PDB entry 6GFW | electron microscopy, 3.70 A resolution | chains C and M of the 9 polymer chains in the assembly

Chain C:
Protein: DNA-directed RNA polymerase subunit beta
Source organism: Escherichia coli K-12
Notes: EC 2.7.7.6
Reference sequence: P0A8V2 (RPOB_ECOLI); residue numbers follow UniProt; this construct covers 1-1342
Chain sequence (1342 residues; numbered 1 to 1342; the number before each row is that of its first residue):
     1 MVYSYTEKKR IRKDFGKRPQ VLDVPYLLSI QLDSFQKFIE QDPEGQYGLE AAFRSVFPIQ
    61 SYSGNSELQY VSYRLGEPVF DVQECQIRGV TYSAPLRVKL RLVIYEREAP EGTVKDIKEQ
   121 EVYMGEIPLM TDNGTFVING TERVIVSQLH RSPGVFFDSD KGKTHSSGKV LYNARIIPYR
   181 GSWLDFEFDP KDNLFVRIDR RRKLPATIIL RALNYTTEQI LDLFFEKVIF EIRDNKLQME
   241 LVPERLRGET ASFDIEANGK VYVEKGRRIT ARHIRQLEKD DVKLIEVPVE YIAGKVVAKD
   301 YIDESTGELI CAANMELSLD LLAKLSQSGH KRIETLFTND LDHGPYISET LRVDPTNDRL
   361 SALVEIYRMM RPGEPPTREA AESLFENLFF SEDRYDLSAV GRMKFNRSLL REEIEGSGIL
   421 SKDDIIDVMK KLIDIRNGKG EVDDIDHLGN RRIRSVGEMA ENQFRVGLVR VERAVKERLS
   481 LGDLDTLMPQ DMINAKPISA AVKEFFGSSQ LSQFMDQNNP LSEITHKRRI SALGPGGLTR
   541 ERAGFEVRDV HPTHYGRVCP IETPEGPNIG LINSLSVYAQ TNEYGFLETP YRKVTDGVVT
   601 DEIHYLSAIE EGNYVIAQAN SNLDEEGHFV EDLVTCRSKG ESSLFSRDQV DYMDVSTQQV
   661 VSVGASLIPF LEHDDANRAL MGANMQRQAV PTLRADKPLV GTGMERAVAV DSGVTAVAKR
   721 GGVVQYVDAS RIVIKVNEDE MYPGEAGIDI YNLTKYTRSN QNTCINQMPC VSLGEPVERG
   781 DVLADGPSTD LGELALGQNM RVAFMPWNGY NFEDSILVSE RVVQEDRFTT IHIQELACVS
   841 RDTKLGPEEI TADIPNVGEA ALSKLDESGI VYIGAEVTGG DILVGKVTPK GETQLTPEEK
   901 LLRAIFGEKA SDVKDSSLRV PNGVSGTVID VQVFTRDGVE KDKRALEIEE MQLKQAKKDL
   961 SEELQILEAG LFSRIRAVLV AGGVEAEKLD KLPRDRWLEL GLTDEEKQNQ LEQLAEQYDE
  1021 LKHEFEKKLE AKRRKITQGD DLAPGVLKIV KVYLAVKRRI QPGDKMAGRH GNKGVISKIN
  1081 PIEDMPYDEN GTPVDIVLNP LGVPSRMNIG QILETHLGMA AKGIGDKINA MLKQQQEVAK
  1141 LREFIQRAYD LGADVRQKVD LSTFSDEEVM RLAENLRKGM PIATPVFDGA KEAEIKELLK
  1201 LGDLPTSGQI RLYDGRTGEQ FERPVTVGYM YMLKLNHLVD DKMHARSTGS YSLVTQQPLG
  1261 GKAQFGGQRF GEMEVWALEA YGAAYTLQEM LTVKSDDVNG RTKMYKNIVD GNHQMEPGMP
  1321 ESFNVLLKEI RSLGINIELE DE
Not modelled in the structure: 1342
From the paper describing this entry:
  - binding site for nifH promoter template DNA: Lys1262, Arg1269

Chain M:
Protein: RNA polymerase sigma-54 factor
Source organism: Klebsiella pneumoniae
Notes: EC 2.7.7.6
Reference sequence: chimeric construct of A0A0J4U551, A0A2A5PML4: residues 1-258 from A0A0J4U551 (A0A0J4U551_KLEPN) positions 1-258 (same numbers); residues 292-397 from A0A0J4U551 (A0A0J4U551_KLEPN) positions 292-397 (same numbers); residues 414-477 from A0A2A5PML4 positions 88-151 (UniProt number = residue number - 326)
Chain sequence (497 residues; row label = number of the first residue in the row; numbers below 1 keep their minus sign (Met-19 is residue -19); X marks 49 residues of unknown identity (built as UNK)):
   -19 MGSSHHHHHH SSGLVPRGSH MKQGLQLRLS QQLAMTPQLQ QAIRLLQLST LELQQELQQA
    41 LESNPLLEQT DLHDEVEAKE VEDRESLDTV DALEQKEMPD ELPLDASWDE IYTAGTPSGN
   101 GVDYQDDELP VYQGETTQTL QDYLMWQVEL TPFTDTDRAI ATSIVDAVDD TGYLTIQIED
   161 IVDSIGDDEI GLEEVEAVLK RIQRFDPVGV AAKDLRDCLL IQLSQFAKET PWLEEARLII
   221 SDHLDLLANH DFRTLMRVTR LKEEVLKEAV NLIQSLDPXX XXXXXXXXXX XXXXXXXXXX
   281 XXXXXXXXXX XDSIPRLKIN QQYAAMGNSA RNDADGQFIR SNLQEARWLI KSLESANDTL
   341 LRVSRCIVEQ QQAFFEQGEE YMKPMVLADI AQAVEMHEST ISRVTTQKYL HSPRGIFXXX
   401 XXXXXXXXXX XXXEASSTAI RALVKKLIAA ENPAKPLSDS KLTSMLSEQG IMVARRTVAK
   461 YRESLSIPPS NQRKQLV
Not modelled in the structure: -19 to 103, 258, 292, 397, 414, 474-477
Construct notes: initiating methionine (-19); expression tag (-18 to 0); engineered mutation Ala336 (Arg in A0A0J4U551)

Interface between chain C and chain M:
Pairs across the interface (19; chain C residue first):
  Pro372(C) - Gln317(M)
  Gly373(C) - Ile319(M)
  Thr843(C) - Ile396(M)
  Lys844(C) - Tyr389(M)
  Glu898(C) - Leu154(M)
  Leu901(C) - Leu195(M)  hydrophobic
  Ala904(C) - Asn229(M)
  Ile905(C) - Asn229(M)
  Phe906(C) - Gln254(M)
  Phe906(C) - Asp257(M)
  Pro1044(C) - His391(M)  hydrogen bond (backbone-side chain)
  Ser1250(C) - Thr117(M)  hydrogen bond
  Tyr1251(C) - Thr117(M)  hydrogen bond (backbone-side chain)
  Ser1252(C) - Glu115(M)
  Leu1253(C) - Glu115(M)
  Leu1253(C) - Thr116(M)
  Val1254(C) - Glu115(M)
  Tyr1305(C) - Leu130(M)  hydrophobic
  Lys1306(C) - Glu129(M)
Also at the interface, not in a pair above, chain C (24 interface residues in all): Arg841, Asp842, Gly846, Leu902, Ser911, Lys914, Leu1259
Also at the interface, not in a pair above, chain M (21 interface residues in all): Trp126, Leu226, Ile253, Asp315, Gly316, Gly395

Overview:
The interface between chain C and chain M involves 24 residues on one side and 21 on the other; the contacts
include 3 hydrogen bonds. Polar pairs include Pro1044(C)-His391(M), Ser1250(C)-Thr117(M) and
Tyr1251(C)-Thr117(M). The paper reports a binding site for nifH promoter template DNA at Lys1262(C) and
Arg1269(C).
Here chain C is DNA-directed RNA polymerase subunit beta (Escherichia coli K-12) and chain M is RNA polymerase
sigma-54 factor (Klebsiella pneumoniae). Entry 6GFW (Cryo-EM structure of bacterial RNA polymerase-sigma54
holoenzyme initial transcribing complex) was determined by electron microscopy together with 6GH5 and 6GH6
from the same study.
